PDB entry 8V5A | electron microscopy, 3.00 A resolution | chains B and W of the 6 polymer chains in the assembly

# Chain B
Name: Fusion glycoprotein F0
Organism: Human respirovirus 3
UniProt: A0A023PFZ0 (A0A023PFZ0_9MONO); residue numbers follow UniProt; this construct covers 1-486
Chain sequence (491 residues; numbered 1 to 491; the number before each row is that of its first residue):
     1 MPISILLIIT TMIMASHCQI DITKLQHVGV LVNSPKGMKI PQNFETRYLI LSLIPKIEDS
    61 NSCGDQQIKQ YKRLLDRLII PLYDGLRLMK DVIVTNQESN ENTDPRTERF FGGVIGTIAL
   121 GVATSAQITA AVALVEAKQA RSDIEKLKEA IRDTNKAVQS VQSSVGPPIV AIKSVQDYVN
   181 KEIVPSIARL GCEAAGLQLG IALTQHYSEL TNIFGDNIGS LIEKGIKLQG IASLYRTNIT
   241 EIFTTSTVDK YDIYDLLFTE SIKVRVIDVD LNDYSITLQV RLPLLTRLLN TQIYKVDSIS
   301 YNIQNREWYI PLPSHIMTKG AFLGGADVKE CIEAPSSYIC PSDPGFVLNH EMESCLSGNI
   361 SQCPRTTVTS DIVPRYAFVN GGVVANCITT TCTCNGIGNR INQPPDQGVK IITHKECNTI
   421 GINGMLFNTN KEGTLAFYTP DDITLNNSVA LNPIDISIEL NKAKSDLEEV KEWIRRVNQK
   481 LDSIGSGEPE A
Disordered / not traced: 1-18, 95-106, 245-251, 488-491
Disulfides: Cys63-Cys192, Cys331-Cys340, Cys355-Cys363, Cys387-Cys392, Cys394-Cys417
Sequence notes: conflict Pro41 (Ser in A0A023PFZ0), Met89 (Gln in A0A023PFZ0), Pro167 (Asn in A0A023PFZ0), Pro168 (Leu in A0A023PFZ0), Ile222 (Gln in A0A023PFZ0), Pro335 (Phe in A0A023PFZ0), Asn452 (Asp in A0A023PFZ0), Val470 (Ser in A0A023PFZ0), Val477 (Ser in A0A023PFZ0); expression tag (487-491)
From the paper describing this entry:
  - mutagenesis - T367L (3-fold): increased binding to PIA174
  - mutagenesis - G85C/L221C (10-fold): increased expression
  - mutagenesis - T367L (3-fold): increased expression in response to PIA174

# Chain W
Name: Camelid nanobody 4C06
Organism: Lama glama
Notes: antibody fragment or engineered binder
Chain sequence (117 residues; each row starts with the number of its first residue):
     1 EVQLVESGGG LVQPGGSLRL SCSASGSLST IKALGWYRRA PGRERELVAS ITSAGETNYA
    61 DSAKGRFTVS TDNAKNTVDL RMNSLKPEDT AVYYCYAESF VLNIYWGQGT QVTVSSG
Disulfides: Cys22-Cys95

# Interface between chain B and chain W
Residue-residue contacts - 53 pairs, chain B then chain W:
  Gln42(B) with Leu102(W)
  Asn43(B) with Glu98(W), hydrogen bond; Leu102(W); Ile104(W)
  Phe44(B) with Leu102(W), hydrogen bond (backbone-backbone); Asn103(W); Ile104(W), hydrogen bond (backbone-backbone)
  Glu45(B) with Ile104(W); Trp106(W), hydrogen bond
  Thr46(B) with Asn103(W); Tyr105(W)
  Tyr48(B) with Glu1(W), hydrogen bond
  Thr107(B) with Ser29(W)
  Glu108(B) with Ser29(W)
  Arg109(B) with Gly26(W); Ser27(W); Asn76(W), hydrogen bond (backbone-side chain)
  Phe110(B) with Leu28(W); Ser29(W), hydrogen bond (backbone-backbone); Asn76(W)
  Phe111(B) with Leu28(W); Ile31(W); Leu34(W), hydrophobic; Ile51(W); Thr52(W); Ser53(W); Asn73(W), hydrogen bond (backbone-side chain); Asn76(W), hydrogen bond (backbone-side chain)
  Gly112(B) with Leu28(W); Ser53(W)
  Gly113(B) with Ser29(W)
  Val114(B) with Ser29(W)
  Ile115(B) with Ser29(W)
  Thr129(B) with Val101(W)
  Val132(B) with Thr30(W)
  Val135(B) with Ser27(W), hydrogen bond (backbone-side chain)
  Glu136(B) with Glu1(W); Thr30(W); Ser99(W), hydrogen bond; Val101(W); Asn103(W), hydrogen bond; Tyr105(W), hydrogen bond
  Ala137(B) with Glu1(W)
  Gln139(B) with Glu1(W), hydrogen bond (side chain-backbone); Gly26(W); Ser27(W), hydrogen bond (side chain-backbone)
  Ala140(B) with Glu1(W)
  Ser164(B) with Gln3(W), hydrogen bond
  Val165(B) with Glu1(W); Gln3(W)
  Arg265(B) with Asn103(W)
  Arg281(B) with Asn103(W)
  Leu284(B) with Ile104(W), hydrophobic
Other interface residues (no listed pair), chain B (29 interface residues in all): Ala133, Gln279
Other interface residues (no listed pair), chain W (28 interface residues in all): Val2, Lys32, Ala33, Tyr37, Ala74, Phe100

# Overview
The interface between chain B and chain W involves 29 residues on one side and 28 on the other; the contacts
include 16 hydrogen bonds. Polar pairs include Asn43(B)-Glu98(W), Glu45(B)-Trp106(W) and Tyr48(B)-Glu1(W).
From the paper: T367L of chain B increases binding to PIA174; G85C/L221C of chain B increase expression.
Chain B is Fusion glycoprotein F0 (Human respirovirus 3) and chain W is Camelid nanobody 4C06 (Lama glama);
the structure, Prefusion-stabilized Respirovirus type 3 Fusion protein, was determined by electron microscopy.
